PDB entry 7PS0 | X-ray diffraction, 2.92 A resolution | chains E and H of the 3 polymer chains in the assembly

== Chain E ==
Name: Spike protein S1
Source organism: Severe acute respiratory syndrome coronavirus 2
UniProt: P0DTC2 (SPIKE_SARS2); residue numbers follow UniProt; this construct covers 333-526
Chain sequence (210 residues; numbered 319 to 528; the number before each row is that of its first residue):
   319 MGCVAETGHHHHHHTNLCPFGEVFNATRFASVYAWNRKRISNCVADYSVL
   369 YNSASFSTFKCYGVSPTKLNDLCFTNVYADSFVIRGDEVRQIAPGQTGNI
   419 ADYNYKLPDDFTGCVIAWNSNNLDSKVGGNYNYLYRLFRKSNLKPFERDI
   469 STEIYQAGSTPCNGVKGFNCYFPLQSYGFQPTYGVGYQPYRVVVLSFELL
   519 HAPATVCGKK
Not modelled in the structure: 319-332, 528
Sequence notes: initiating methionine (319); expression tag (320-332, 527-528); variant N417 (Lys in P0DTC2), K484 (Glu in P0DTC2), Y501 (Asn in P0DTC2)
Cystine bridges: C336-C361, C379-C432, C391-C525, C480-C488
Glycans and other covalent adducts: N-acetylglucosamine (NAG) linked to N343
Curated features (UniProtKB/Swiss-Prot):
  - region: R403 to D405 (Integrin-binding motif), N448 to F456 (Immunodominant HLA epitope recognized by the CD8+)
  - glycosylation: N343 (N-linked (GlcNAc...) (complex) asparagine)
  - natural variant: G339 (G339D: In strain: Omicron/BA.1, Omicron/BA.2 and 4 more; G339H: In strain: Omicron/BA.2.75, Omicron/XBB.1.5 and 1 more), R346 (R346K: In strain: Mu/B.1.621; R346T: In strain: Omicron/BQ.1.1, Omicron/XBB.1.5 and 1 more), L368 (L368I: In strain: Omicron/XBB.1.5, Omicron/EG.5.1), S371 (S371F: In strain: Omicron/BA.2, Omicron/BA.2.12.1 and 6 more; S371L: In strain: Omicron/BA.1), S373 (S373P: In strain: Omicron/BA.1, Omicron/BA.2 and 7 more), S375 (S375F: In strain: Omicron/BA.1, Omicron/BA.2 and 7 more), T376 (T376A: In strain: Omicron/BA.2, Omicron/BA.2.12.1 and 5 more), D405 (D405N: In strain: Omicron/BA.2, Omicron/BA.2.12.1 and 6 more), R408 (R408S: In strain: Omicron/BA.2, Omicron/BA.2.12.1 and 6 more), N417 (K417N: In strain: Beta/B.1.351, Omicron/BA.1 and 8 more; this construct carries the variant), N440 (N440K: In strain: Omicron/BA.1, Omicron/BA.2 and 7 more), K444 (K444T: In strain: Omicron/BQ.1.1), 16 further natural variant entries in UniProt
  - mutagenesis: N343 (N343Q: Reduced viral infectivity), L452 (L452R: Increased resistance to neutralizing antibodies. Decreases HLA binding to NF9 epitope. Increased binding affinity to human ACE2), Y453 (Y453F: Decreased HLA binding to NF9 epitope. Increased binding affinity to human ACE2), A475 (A475V: Increased resistance to neutralizing antibodies), V483 (V483A: Increased resistance to neutralizing antibodies), F490 (F490L: Increased resistance to neutralizing antibodies and human covalescent sera neutralization), Q493 (Q493N: Reduced host ACE2-binding affinity in vitro; Q493Y: Reduced host ACE2-binding affinity in vitro), H519 (H519P: Increased resistance to human covalescent sera neutralization)

== Chain H ==
Name: Beta-24 heavy chain
Source organism: Homo sapiens
Chain sequence (228 residues; numbered 1 to 228; the number before each row is that of its first residue):
     1 QVQLVQSGPGLVKPSQTLSLTCSVSDGSISSSDYYWSWIRQPPGKGLEWI
    51 GYIYYTGSTYYNPSLKSRVSISVDRSKNQFSLKLSSVTAADTAVYYCARL
   101 VVPSPKGSWFDPWGQGTLVTVSSASTKGPSVFPLAPSSKSTSGGTAALGC
   151 LVKDYFPEPVTVSWNSGALTSGVHTFPAVLQSSGLYSLSSVVTVPSSSLG
   201 TQTYICNVNHKPSNTKVDKKVEPKSCDK
Not modelled in the structure: 139-143, 226-228
Cystine bridges: C22-C97, C150-C206

== How chain E and chain H interact ==
Pairs across the interface - 24 pairs, chain E then chain H:
  G446(E) - Y52(H)  hydrogen bond (backbone-side chain)
  G446(E) - Y60(H)
  Y495(E) - P105(H)
  Q498(E) - Y35(H)
  Q498(E) - Y52(H)  hydrogen bond
  Q498(E) - V102(H)
  P499(E) - S32(H)
  P499(E) - Y35(H)
  P499(E) - Y54(H)
  T500(E) - S32(H)
  T500(E) - D33(H)
  T500(E) - Y34(H)
  T500(E) - Y35(H)
  T500(E) - Y54(H)
  T500(E) - V102(H)  hydrogen bond (side chain-backbone)
  T500(E) - P103(H)
  Y501(E) - V102(H)
  Y501(E) - P103(H)
  Y501(E) - S104(H)
  Y501(E) - P105(H)
  G502(E) - P103(H)  hydrogen bond (backbone-backbone)
  Y505(E) - S104(H)
  Y505(E) - P105(H)
  Y505(E) - K106(H)  hydrogen bond
Also at the interface, not in a pair above, chain E (9 interface residues in all): V445
Also at the interface, not in a pair above, chain H (14 interface residues in all): S58, T59
Interface features reported in the paper:
  - pairs named by the authors: V445(E)-Y35(H), T500(E)-V102(H) (hydrogen bond)
  - epitope / paratope residues, chain E: V445(E), T500(E), Y501(E)
  - epitope / paratope residues, chain H: Y35(H), Y54(H), V102(H)

== Summary ==
The interface between chain E and chain H involves 9 residues on one side and 14 on the other, with 5 hydrogen
bonds. Polar pairs include G446(E)-Y52(H), Q498(E)-Y52(H) and T500(E)-V102(H). The paper describes a contact
between V445(E) and Y35(H); a hydrogen bond between T500(E) and V102(H). The paper reports epitope/paratope
residues V445(E), T500(E) and Y35(H) among others.
Chain E is Spike protein S1 (Severe acute respiratory syndrome coronavirus 2) and chain H is Beta-24 heavy
chain (Homo sapiens); the structure, Crystal structure of the receptor binding domain of SARS-CoV-2 beta
variant spike glycoprotein in complex with ..., was determined by X-ray diffraction, deposited together with
7PS3, 7PS4, 7Q9K and 7Q9P.
